PDB entry 7XSE | electron microscopy, 3.60 A resolution | chains N and b of the 33 polymer chains in the assembly

== Chain N ==
Molecule: 198-nt DNA strand
Sequence (198 nucleotides; numbered -125 to 72; the number before each row is that of its first residue; numbers below 1 keep their minus sign (DG-125 is residue -125)):
  -125 GCTTACGTCA GTCTGGCCAT CTTTGTGTTT GGTGTGTTTG GGTGGTGGCC GTTTTCGTTG
   -65 TTTTTTTCTG TCTCGTGCCT GGTGTCTTGG GTGTAATCCC CTTGGCGGTT AAAACGCGGG
    -5 GGACAGCGCG TACGTGCGTT TAAGCGGTGC TAGAGCTGTC TACGACCAAT TGAGCGGCCT
    55 CGGCACCGGG ATTCTGAT
Unresolved in the structure: -125 to -62, -42 to -32

== Chain b ==
Protein: Histone H4
Organism: Homo sapiens
UniProt: P62805 (H4_HUMAN); residues 0-102 here correspond to UniProt positions 1-103 (UniProt number = residue number + 1)
Chain sequence (106 residues; row label = number of the first residue in the row; numbers below 1 keep their minus sign (Gly-3 is residue -3)):
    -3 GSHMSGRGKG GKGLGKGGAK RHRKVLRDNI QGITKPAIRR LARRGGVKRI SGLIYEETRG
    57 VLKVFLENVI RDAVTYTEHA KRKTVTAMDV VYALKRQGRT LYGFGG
Unresolved in the structure: -3 to 19
Construct notes: expression tag (-3 to -1)
UniProt features mapped onto this chain:
  - DNA-binding region: Lys16 to Lys20
  - modified residue: Ser1 (N-acetylserine), Arg3 (Asymmetric dimethylarginine), Lys5 (N6-(2-hydroxyisobutyryl)lysine), Lys8 (N6-(2-hydroxyisobutyryl)lysine), Lys12 (N6-(2-hydroxyisobutyryl)lysine), Lys16 (N6-(2-hydroxyisobutyryl)lysine), Lys20 (N6,N6,N6-trimethyllysine), Lys31 (N6-(2-hydroxyisobutyryl)lysine), Lys44 (N6-(2-hydroxyisobutyryl)lysine), Ser47 (Phosphoserine), Tyr51 (Phosphotyrosine), Lys59 (N6-(2-hydroxyisobutyryl)lysine), Lys77 (N6-(2-hydroxyisobutyryl)lysine), Lys79 (N6-(2-hydroxyisobutyryl)lysine), Thr80 (Phosphothreonine), Tyr88 (Phosphotyrosine), Lys91 (N6-(2-hydroxyisobutyryl)lysine)
  - cross-link (Glycyl lysine isopeptide (Lys-Gly)): Lys12 (interchain with G-Cter in SUMO2), Lys20 (interchain with G-Cter in SUMO2), Lys31 (interchain with G-Cter in SUMO2), Lys59 (interchain with G-Cter in SUMO2), Lys79 (interchain with G-Cter in SUMO2), Lys91 (interchain with G-Cter in SUMO2)

== Interface between chain N and chain b ==
Residue-residue contacts (13; chain N residue first):
  DC7(N) - Arg45(b)  hydrogen bond to the sugar
  DC7(N) - Ile46(b)  sugar contact
  DC7(N) - Ser47(b)  hydrogen bond to the phosphate
  DC7(N) - Gly48(b)  hydrogen bond to the phosphate
  DG8(N) - Arg35(b)  salt bridge to the phosphate
  DG8(N) - Arg39(b)  salt bridge to the phosphate
  DG8(N) - Lys44(b)  phosphate contact
  DG8(N) - Arg45(b)  phosphate contact
  DG8(N) - Ile46(b)  hydrogen bond to the phosphate
  DG27(N) - Lys79(b)  phosphate contact
  DA28(N) - Arg78(b)  phosphate contact
  DA28(N) - Lys79(b)  hydrogen bond to the phosphate
  DA28(N) - Thr80(b)  hydrogen bond to the phosphate
Other interface residues (no listed pair), chain N (6 interface residues in all): DA6, DG29
Other interface residues (no listed pair), chain b (11 interface residues in all): Tyr51

== Summary ==
Chain N and chain b form an interface of 6 and 11 residues respectively, with 6 hydrogen bonds and 2 salt
bridges. Polar pairs include DC7(N)-Arg45(b), DC7(N)-Ser47(b) and DC7(N)-Gly48(b). UniProt lists a DNA-binding
region on chain b.
Here chain N is a 198-nt DNA strand and chain b is Histone H4 (Homo sapiens). Entry 7XSE (RNA polymerase II
elongation complex transcribing a nucleosome (EC42)) was determined by electron microscopy (same publication
as 7XN7, 7XSX, 7XSZ, 7XT7, 7XTD and 7XTI).
